PDB entry 5HCC | X-ray diffraction, 2.59 A resolution | chains A and D of the 4 polymer chains in the assembly

== Chain A ==
Protein: Complement C5
From: Homo sapiens
UniProtKB: P01031 (CO5_HUMAN); residue numbers follow UniProt; this construct covers 679-1676
Sequence (998 residues; numbered 679 to 1676; the number before each row is that of its first residue):
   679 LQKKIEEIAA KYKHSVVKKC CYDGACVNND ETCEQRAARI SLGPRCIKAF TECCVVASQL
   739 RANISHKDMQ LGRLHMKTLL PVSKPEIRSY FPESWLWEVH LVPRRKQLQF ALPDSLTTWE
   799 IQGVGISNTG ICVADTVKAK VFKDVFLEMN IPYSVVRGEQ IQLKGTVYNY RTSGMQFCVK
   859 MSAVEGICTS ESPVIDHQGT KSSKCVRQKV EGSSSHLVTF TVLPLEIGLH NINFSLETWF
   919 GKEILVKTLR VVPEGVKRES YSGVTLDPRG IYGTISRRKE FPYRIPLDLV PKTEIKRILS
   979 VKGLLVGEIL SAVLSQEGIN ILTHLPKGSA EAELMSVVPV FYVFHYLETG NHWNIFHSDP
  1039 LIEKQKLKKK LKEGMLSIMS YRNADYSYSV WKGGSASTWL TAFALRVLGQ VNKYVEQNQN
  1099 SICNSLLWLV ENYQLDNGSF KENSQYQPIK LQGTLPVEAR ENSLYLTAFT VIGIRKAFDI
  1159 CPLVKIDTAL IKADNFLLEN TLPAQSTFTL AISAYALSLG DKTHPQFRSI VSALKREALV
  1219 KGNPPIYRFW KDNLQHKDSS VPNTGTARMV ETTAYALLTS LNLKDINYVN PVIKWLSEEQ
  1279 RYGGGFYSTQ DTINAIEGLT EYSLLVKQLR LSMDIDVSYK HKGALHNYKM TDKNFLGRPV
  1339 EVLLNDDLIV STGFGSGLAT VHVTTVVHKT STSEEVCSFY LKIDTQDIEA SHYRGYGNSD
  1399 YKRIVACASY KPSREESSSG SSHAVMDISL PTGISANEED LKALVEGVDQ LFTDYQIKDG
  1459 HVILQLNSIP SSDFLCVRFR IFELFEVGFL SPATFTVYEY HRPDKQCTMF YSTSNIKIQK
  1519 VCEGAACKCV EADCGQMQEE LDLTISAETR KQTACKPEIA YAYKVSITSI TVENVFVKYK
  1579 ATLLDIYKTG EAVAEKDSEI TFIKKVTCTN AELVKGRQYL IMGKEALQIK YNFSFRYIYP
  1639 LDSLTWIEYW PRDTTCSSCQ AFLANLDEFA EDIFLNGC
Unresolved in the structure: 874-878, 1389-1399
Cystine bridges: Cys698-Cys724, Cys699-Cys731, Cys711-Cys732, Cys856-Cys883, Cys866-Cys1527, Cys1101-Cys1159, Cys1375-Cys1505, Cys1405-Cys1474, Cys1520-Cys1525, Cys1532-Cys1606, Cys1553-Cys1676, Cys1654-Cys1657
Covalently attached groups: cysteine (CYS) linked to Cys704; N-acetylglucosamine (NAG) linked to Asn911
Ligand contacts:
  - cysteine (CYS): Tyr700, Arg751, Lys755, Ala1441
  - 1,4-diethylene dioxide (DIO): Phe1019, Tyr1020, His1023, Gln1088, Lys1154, Glu1295, Glu1299
What the authors report for this chain:
  - conformationally variable residues: Arg751

== Chain D ==
Protein: Dermacentor andersoni RaCI3
From: Dermacentor andersoni
Sequence (81 residues; row label = number of the first residue in the row; numbers below 1 keep their minus sign (Gly-1 is residue -1)):
    -1 GPMSGESQSI QRKGQCEEVI CHRKLNHLGE RVTSGCPTGC LCVIREPDNV DNANGTCYAL
    59 MSSTTTTTTT PDGTTTSEEE E
Unresolved in the structure: -1 to 13, 61-79
Cystine bridges: Cys14-Cys38, Cys19-Cys40, Cys34-Cys55

== Chain A / chain D interface ==
Residue-residue contacts (25):
  Tyr1064(A) - Glu44(D)  hydrogen bond (side chain-backbone)
  Tyr1064(A) - Pro45(D)
  Tyr1064(A) - Asp46(D)  hydrogen bond
  Asn1096(A) - Asp46(D)
  Gln1097(A) - Leu39(D)
  Asn1098(A) - Cys40(D)
  Asn1098(A) - Val41(D)
  Asn1098(A) - Ile42(D)  hydrogen bond (side chain-backbone)
  Cys1101(A) - Leu39(D)  hydrophobic
  Asn1102(A) - Val41(D)
  Asn1102(A) - Ile42(D)  hydrogen bond (side chain-backbone)
  Asn1102(A) - Arg43(D)
  Leu1105(A) - Arg43(D)
  Leu1105(A) - Tyr56(D)
  Glu1109(A) - Arg43(D)  salt bridge
  Glu1109(A) - Tyr56(D)  hydrogen bond
  Phe1156(A) - Met59(D)  hydrophobic
  Pro1160(A) - Leu58(D)
  Pro1160(A) - Met59(D)  hydrogen bond (backbone-backbone)
  Leu1161(A) - Tyr56(D)  hydrophobic
  Leu1161(A) - Ala57(D)
  Leu1161(A) - Leu58(D)  hydrophobic
  Val1162(A) - Ala57(D)  hydrogen bond (backbone-backbone)
  Val1162(A) - Leu58(D)
  Asp1165(A) - Met59(D)
Interface residues without a listed pair, chain A (16 interface residues in all): Ser1099, Cys1159, Lys1163
Interface residues without a listed pair, chain D (13 interface residues in all): Arg21

== In short ==
Chain A and chain D form an interface of 16 and 13 residues respectively, with 7 hydrogen bonds and 1 salt
bridge. Polar pairs include Glu1109(A)-Arg43(D), Tyr1064(A)-Glu44(D) and Tyr1064(A)-Asp46(D). Chain A binds
cysteine and 1,4-diethylene dioxide. N-acetylglucosamine is covalently linked to Asn911(A). From the paper:
conformational variability at Arg751(A).
Chain A is Complement C5 (Homo sapiens) and chain D is Dermacentor andersoni RaCI3 (Dermacentor andersoni);
the structure, Ternary complex of human Complement C5 with Ornithodoros moubata OmCI and Dermacentor andersoni
RaCI3, was determined by X-ray diffraction together with 5HCD and 5HCE from the same study.
